Entry 2UX3 (X-ray diffraction, 2.50 A resolution); this record covers chains H and L of the 3 polymer chains in the assembly.

Chain H:
Molecule: Reaction center protein H chain
Organism: Rhodobacter sphaeroides
UniProt: P0C0Y7 (RCEH_RHOSH); residues 1-260 here = UniProt positions 1-260
Chain sequence (260 residues; numbered 1 to 260; the number before each row is that of its first residue):
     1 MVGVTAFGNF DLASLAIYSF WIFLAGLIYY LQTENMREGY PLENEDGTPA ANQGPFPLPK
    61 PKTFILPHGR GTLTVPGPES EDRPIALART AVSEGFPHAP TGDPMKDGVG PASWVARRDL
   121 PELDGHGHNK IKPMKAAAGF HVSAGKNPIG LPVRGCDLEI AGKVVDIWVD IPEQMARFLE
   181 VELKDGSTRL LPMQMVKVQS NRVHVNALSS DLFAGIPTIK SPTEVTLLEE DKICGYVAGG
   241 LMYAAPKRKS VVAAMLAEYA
Disordered / not traced: 1-10, 252-260

Chain L:
Molecule: Reaction center protein L chain
Organism: Rhodobacter sphaeroides
UniProt: P0C0Y8 (RCEL_RHOSH); numbering as in UniProt (aligned over 1-281)
Chain sequence (281 residues; each row starts with the number of its first residue):
     1 ALLSFERKYR VPGGTLVGGN LFDFWVGPFY VGFFGVATFF FAALGIILIA WSAVLQGTWN
    61 PQLISVYPPA LEYGLGGAPL AKGGLWQIIT ICATGAFVSW ALREVEICRK LGIGYHIPFA
   121 FAFAILAYLT LVLFRPVMMG AWGYAFPYGI WTHLDWVSNT GYTYGNFHYN PAHMIAISFF
   181 FTNALALALH GALVLSAANP EKGKEMRTPD HEDTFFRDLV GYSIGTLGIH RLGLLLSLSA
   241 VFFSALCMII TGTIWFDQWV DWWQWWVKLP WWANIPGGIN G
Bound ions: bacteriochlorophyll a Mg site 1 near H153 (its only coordinating residue here); bacteriochlorophyll a Mg site 2 near H173 (its only coordinating residue here); Fe ion: H190, H230 (shared with 3 residues of chain M)
Small-molecule neighbours:
  - bacteriochlorophyll a (BCL), molecule 1: I46, I49, Y128, L131, F146, I150, H153, L154, W156, V157
  - bacteriochlorophyll a (BCL), molecule 2: F97, F121, A124, I125, A127, Y128, L131, W156, V157, S158, T160, G161, Y162, N166, F167, H168, H173, A176, I177, F180, F181, V241, S244, A245, C247, M248
  - bacteriochlorophyll a (BCL), molecule 3: V157, Y162, H168, F181
  - bacteriochlorophyll a (BCL), molecule 4: H168, M174, I177, S178, F181, T182, L185
  - bacteriopheophytin a (BPH), molecule 1: T38, F41, A42, G45, I49, I89, C92, A93, A96, F97, W100, E104, I117, A120, F121, F123, A124, Y128, F146, Y148, G149, I150, H153, F180, S237, L238, V241
  - bacteriopheophytin a (BPH), molecule 2: F181, A184, L185, A188, L189, F216, L219, V220
  - heptane-1,2,3-triol (HTO): Q87, T90, I91, T94, L133, W142
  - ubiquinone-10 (U10): F29, Y30, V31, G35, F39, W100, R103
  - ubiquinone-2 (UQ2): T182, L185, A186, L189, H190, L193, V194, E212, D213, F216, Y222, S223, I224, G225, T226, I229, L232

Chain H / chain L interface:
Residue-residue contacts (69; chain H residue first):
  G39(H) - L3(L)
  G39(H) - S4(L)  hydrogen bond (backbone-backbone)
  G39(H) - F5(L)
  Y40(H) - L3(L)  hydrophobic
  L42(H) - A1(L)
  L42(H) - L2(L)
  L42(H) - L3(L)  hydrophobic
  E43(H) - A1(L)  hydrogen bond (backbone-backbone)
  E43(H) - L2(L)  hydrogen bond (backbone-backbone)
  E43(H) - S4(L)
  E45(H) - R7(L)
  A50(H) - A1(L)
  K62(H) - N199(L)  hydrogen bond
  F64(H) - A198(L)
  F64(H) - M206(L)  hydrophobic
  I65(H) - G203(L)
  I65(H) - K204(L)
  I65(H) - E205(L)
  I65(H) - M206(L)  hydrogen bond (backbone-backbone)
  P67(H) - E205(L)
  P67(H) - M206(L)
  H68(H) - E205(L)  hydrogen bond (backbone-side chain)
  E79(H) - S4(L)
  E81(H) - S4(L)
  E81(H) - F5(L)
  E81(H) - K8(L)  salt bridge
  I85(H) - K8(L)
  L87(H) - R7(L)
  L87(H) - K8(L)
  L87(H) - V11(L)  hydrophobic
  A88(H) - R7(L)
  R89(H) - R7(L)
  E94(H) - A1(L)
  G95(H) - F24(L)
  G95(H) - W25(L)  hydrogen bond (backbone-backbone)
  F96(H) - F24(L)  hydrophobic
  P97(H) - R10(L)
  P97(H) - V11(L)
  P97(H) - P12(L)
  P97(H) - D23(L)
  P97(H) - W25(L)
  H98(H) - R7(L)
  H98(H) - R10(L)  hydrogen bond (backbone-backbone)
  H98(H) - V11(L)
  H98(H) - P12(L)
  V109(H) - K8(L)
  G110(H) - K8(L)  hydrogen bond (backbone-backbone)
  G110(H) - Y9(L)
  G110(H) - V11(L)
  P111(H) - V11(L)
  P111(H) - K110(L)
  P111(H) - G112(L)
  S113(H) - K8(L)
  S113(H) - Y9(L)
  W114(H) - K8(L)
  V115(H) - Y9(L)
  D124(H) - D210(L)
  G125(H) - T208(L)
  G125(H) - D210(L)  hydrogen bond (backbone-side chain)
  P172(H) - D210(L)
  E173(H) - P209(L)
  E173(H) - T226(L)  hydrogen bond
  A238(H) - G112(L)
  M242(H) - P12(L)
  M242(H) - G13(L)
  M242(H) - G14(L)
  M242(H) - R109(L)
  M242(H) - K110(L)
  Y243(H) - V11(L)
Other interface residues (no listed pair), chain H (41 interface residues in all): L66, R83, A99, P100, K130, M175
Other interface residues (no listed pair), chain L (32 interface residues in all): L111, D213, L227

Overview:
The interface between chain H and chain L involves 41 residues on one side and 32 on the other; the contacts
include 11 hydrogen bonds and 1 salt bridge. Among the polar pairs are E81(H)-K8(L), K62(H)-N199(L) and
H68(H)-E205(L).
Here chain H is Reaction center protein H chain and chain L is Reaction center protein L chain, both from
Rhodobacter sphaeroides. Entry 2UX3 (X-ray high resolution structure of the photosynthetic reaction center
from Rb. sphaeroides at pH 9 in ...) was determined by X-ray diffraction together with 2J8C, 2J8D, 2UWS, 2UWT,
2UWU, 2UWV and 7 further entries from the same study.
